Entry 7FER (electron microscopy, 3.40 A resolution); this record covers chains A and B of the 28 polymer chains in the assembly.

[Chain A (and B)]
Molecule: ATP-dependent Clp protease proteolytic subunit
Source organism: Bacillus subtilis
Notes: EC 3.4.21.92; chain B of this document is another copy of the same molecule, construct and numbering; everything in this record applies to it too
UniProt: P80244 (CLPP_BACSU); residues 1-196 here correspond to UniProt positions 2-197 (UniProt number = residue number + 1)
Chain sequence (202 residues; numbered 1 to 202; the number before each row is that of its first residue):
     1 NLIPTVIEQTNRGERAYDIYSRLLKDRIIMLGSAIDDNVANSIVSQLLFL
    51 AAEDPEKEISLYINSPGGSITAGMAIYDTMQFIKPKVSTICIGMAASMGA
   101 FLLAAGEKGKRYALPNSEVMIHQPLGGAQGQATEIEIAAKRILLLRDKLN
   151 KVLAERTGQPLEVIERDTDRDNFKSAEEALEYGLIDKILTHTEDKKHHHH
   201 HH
Unresolved in the structure: 1-16, 131-135, 190-202
Differences from the reference sequence: expression tag (197-202)
Curated features (UniProtKB/Swiss-Prot):
  - active site: Ser97 (Nucleophile), His122
What the authors report for this chain:
  - conformationally variable residues: His122

[Interface between chain A and chain B]
Pairs across the interface - 15 pairs, chain A then chain B:
  Asn41(A) with Tyr20(B); Gly32(B); Asn64(B), hydrogen bond
  Ser45(A) with Leu23(B)
  Phe49(A) with Ile19(B), hydrophobic
  Thr71(A) with Glu118(B)
  Met74(A) with Asn116(B)
  Asp78(A) with Asn116(B), hydrogen bond
  Gln129(A) with Met94(B)
  Glu136(A) with Asp171(B)
  Arg141(A) with Asn116(B); Ser117(B); Glu118(B), salt bridge; Ser175(B)
  Lys148(A) with Asn116(B), hydrogen bond
Also at the interface, not in a pair above, chain A (17 interface residues in all): Ser42, Val44, Leu48, Ala75, Phe82, Ala128, Ala138
Also at the interface, not in a pair above, chain B (17 interface residues in all): Tyr62, Ile92, Leu114, Pro115, Phe173, Leu189

[Overview]
The chain A/chain B interface involves 17 residues from each chain, with 3 hydrogen bonds and 1 salt bridge.
Polar contacts include Arg141(A)-Glu118(B), Asn41(A)-Asn64(B) and Asp78(A)-Asn116(B). UniProt lists
active-site residues Ser97(A) and His122(A) on chain A. The paper reports conformational variability at
His122(A).
Chain A and chain B are both ATP-dependent Clp protease proteolytic subunit (Bacillus subtilis); the
structure, Cryo-EM structure of BsClpP-ADEP1 complex at pH 4.2, was determined by electron microscopy together
with 7FEP, 7FEQ, 7FES, 7P80 and 7P81 from the same study.
